7U5C - chains F and G of the 8 polymer chains in the assembly; structure by electron microscopy, 4.60 A resolution (low resolution: residue-level contacts below are approximate; hydrogen-bond / salt-bridge calls are withheld).

== Chain F ==
Molecule: CST complex subunit STN1
Organism: Homo sapiens
Reference sequence: Q9H668 (STN1_HUMAN); residues 1-368 here = UniProt positions 1-368
Chain sequence (368 residues; row label = number of the first residue in the row):
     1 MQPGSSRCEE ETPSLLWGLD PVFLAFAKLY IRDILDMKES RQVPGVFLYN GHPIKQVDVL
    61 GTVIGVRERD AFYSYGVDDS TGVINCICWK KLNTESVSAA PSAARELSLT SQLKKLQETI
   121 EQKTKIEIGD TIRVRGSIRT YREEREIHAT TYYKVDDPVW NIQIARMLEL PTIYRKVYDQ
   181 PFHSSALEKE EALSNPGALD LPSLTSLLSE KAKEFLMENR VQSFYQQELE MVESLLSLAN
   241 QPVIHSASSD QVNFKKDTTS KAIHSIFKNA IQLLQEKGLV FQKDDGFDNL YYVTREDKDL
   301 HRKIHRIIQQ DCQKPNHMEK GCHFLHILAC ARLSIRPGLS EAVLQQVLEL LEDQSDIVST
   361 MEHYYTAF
Disordered / not traced: 1-10, 18, 92-108, 184-368
UniProt features mapped onto this chain:
  - DNA-binding region: V57 to V155 (OB)
  - natural variant: R135 (R135T: In CRMCC2), D157 (D157Y: In CRMCC2)
  - mutagenesis: D78 (D78A: Defective of TEN1 binding; when associated with Ala-164 or Ala-167), I164 (I164A: Defective of TEN1 binding; when associated with Ala-78), M167 (M167A: Defective of TEN1 binding; when associated with Ala-78)

== Chain G ==
Molecule: CST complex subunit TEN1
Organism: Homo sapiens
Reference sequence: Q86WV5 (TEN1L_HUMAN); residues 1-123 here = UniProt positions 1-123
Chain sequence (123 residues; row label = number of the first residue in the row):
     1 MMLPKPGTYY LPWEVSAGQV PDGSTLRTFG RLCLYDMIQS RVTLMAQHGS DQHQVLVCTK
    61 LVEPFHAQVG SLYIVLGELQ HQQDRGSVVK ARVLTCVEGM NLPLLEQAIR EQRLYKQERG
   121 GSQ
Disordered / not traced: 1-2, 120-123
UniProt features mapped onto this chain:
  - DNA-binding region: M2 to Q123 (OB)
  - mutagenesis: Y115 (Y115A: 2.5-fold reduction in binding affinity for STN1), R119 (R119Q: 2-fold reduction in binding affinity for STN1)

== Interface between chain F and chain G ==
Residue-residue contacts (50):
  Y30(F) - Q112(G)
  Y30(F) - K116(G)
  R32(F) - K116(G)
  Y49(F) - Y115(G)
  T62(F) - R27(G)
  T62(F) - L76(G)
  T62(F) - V93(G)
  V63(F) - V93(G)
  I64(F) - P4(G)
  I64(F) - L76(G)
  I64(F) - V93(G)
  G65(F) - L3(G)
  D78(F) - P6(G)
  D78(F) - G7(G)
  D78(F) - R27(G)
  D78(F) - L76(G)
  D79(F) - R27(G)
  S80(F) - G7(G)
  S80(F) - T8(G)
  S80(F) - Y9(G)
  S80(F) - R27(G)
  T81(F) - Q112(G)
  G82(F) - P6(G)
  V83(F) - P4(G)
  V83(F) - K5(G)
  V83(F) - P6(G)
  I128(F) - V62(G)
  G129(F) - L94(G)
  G129(F) - T95(G)
  D130(F) - L94(G)
  D130(F) - T95(G)
  P158(F) - T95(G)
  P158(F) - C96(G)
  V159(F) - C96(G)
  W160(F) - R27(G)
  W160(F) - M100(G)
  N161(F) - M100(G)
  Q163(F) - L105(G)
  I164(F) - M100(G)
  I164(F) - N101(G)
  I164(F) - L104(G)
  I164(F) - L105(G)
  M167(F) - L105(G)
  M167(F) - A108(G)
  M167(F) - I109(G)
  L168(F) - A108(G)
  L168(F) - E111(G)
  Y174(F) - Y115(G)
  R175(F) - Y115(G)
  D179(F) - Y115(G)
Interface residues without a listed pair, chain F (30 interface residues in all): D33, T131, P171
Interface residues without a listed pair, chain G (27 interface residues in all): L61, F65, R92

== Summary ==
Chain F and chain G form an interface of 30 and 27 residues respectively. Curated annotation (UniProt) lists a
DNA-binding region and 3 mutagenesis sites on chain F; a DNA-binding region and 2 mutagenesis sites on chain
G.
Chain F is CST complex subunit STN1 and chain G is CST complex subunit TEN1, both from Homo sapiens; the
structure, Cryo-EM structure of human CST bound to DNA polymerase alpha-primase in a recruitment state, was
determined by electron microscopy.
